Entry 8RQC (X-ray diffraction, 2.15 A resolution); this record covers chains A and E of the 4 polymer chains in the assembly.

# Chain A
Protein: Protein cereblon
From: Homo sapiens
UniProtKB: Q96SW2 (CRBN_HUMAN); residue numbers follow UniProt; this construct covers 41-187, 249-426
Chain sequence (329 residues; numbered 40 to 426; 58 numbers in that range are skipped by the numbering (no residue carries them; nothing is unmodelled there); the number before each row is that of its first residue):
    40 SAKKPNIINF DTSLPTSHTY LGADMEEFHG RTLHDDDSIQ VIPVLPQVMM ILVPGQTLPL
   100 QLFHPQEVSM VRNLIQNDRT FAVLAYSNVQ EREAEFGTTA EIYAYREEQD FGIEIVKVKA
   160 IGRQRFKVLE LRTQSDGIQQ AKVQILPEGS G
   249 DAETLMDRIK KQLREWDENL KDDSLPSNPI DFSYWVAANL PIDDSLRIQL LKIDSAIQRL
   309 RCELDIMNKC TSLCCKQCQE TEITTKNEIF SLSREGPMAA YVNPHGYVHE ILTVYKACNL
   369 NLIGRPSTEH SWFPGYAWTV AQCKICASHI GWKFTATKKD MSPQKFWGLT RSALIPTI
Unresolved in the structure: 40-63, 68-69, 130-131, 426
Differences from the reference sequence: expression tag (40); engineered mutation Ile78 (Cys in Q96SW2), Val92 (Ile in Q96SW2), Asn116 (Lys in Q96SW2), Glu134 (Gln in Q96SW2), Trp283 (Arg in Q96SW2), Asn287 (Cys in Q96SW2), Ser293 (Val in Q96SW2), Asp302 (Gly in Q96SW2), Arg342 (Leu in Q96SW2), Glu343 (Cys in Q96SW2), Ile359 (Thr in Q96SW2), Ile423 (Leu in Q96SW2); linker (188-190)
UniProt features mapped onto this chain:
  - binding site (Zn(2+)): Cys323, Cys326, Cys391, Cys394
  - binding site ((S)-thalidomide): His378, Trp380, Trp386
  - natural variant: Cys391 (C391R: In MRT2)
  - mutagenesis: Tyr384 (Y384A: Abolishes thalidomide-binding without affecting DCX protein ligase complex activity; when associated with A-386), Trp386 (W386A: Abolishes thalidomide-binding without affecting DCX protein ligase complex activity; when associated with A-384 ...)
Metal / ion sites: Zn2+: Cys323, Cys326, Cys391, Cys394
Ligand contacts:
  - Mezigdomide (QFC), molecule 1: Phe102, Asp149, Ile152, Ile154, Asn351, Pro352, His353, Glu377, His378, Ser379, Trp380, Phe381, Trp386, Trp400, Phe402
  - Mezigdomide (QFC), molecule 2: Asp313, Asn316, Lys317
Reported in the primary citation:
  - binding site for Mezigdomide: Phe102, Phe150, Ile152, Asn351, Pro352, His353, His378, Trp380

# Chain E
Protein: DNA-binding protein Ikaros
From: Homo sapiens
UniProtKB: Q13422 (IKZF1_HUMAN); numbering as in UniProt (aligned over 141-174)
Chain sequence (36 residues; each row starts with the number of its first residue):
   139 GPGERPFQCN QCGASFTQKG NLLRHIKLHS GEKPFK
Unresolved in the structure: 139-143, 171-174
Differences from the reference sequence: expression tag (139-140)
Metal / ion sites: Zn2+: Cys147, Cys150, His163, His167
Ligand contacts: Mezigdomide (QFC): Gln146, Cys147, Asn148, Gln149, Cys150, Gly151

# Interface between chain A and chain E
Residue-residue contacts (8):
  Cys326(A) with Lys165(E), hydrogen bond (backbone-side chain)
  Gln327(A) with Leu161(E); Lys165(E)
  Glu328(A) with Leu161(E); Arg162(E), salt bridge; Lys165(E)
  Glu330(A) with Lys157(E)
  Asn367(A) with Lys157(E), hydrogen bond
Also at the interface, not in a pair above, chain A (8 interface residues in all): Cys322, Thr329, Ile393
Also at the interface, not in a pair above, chain E (5 interface residues in all): Gly158

# In short
Chain A and chain E form an interface of 8 and 5 residues respectively; the contacts include 2 hydrogen bonds
and 1 salt bridge. Polar pairs include Glu328(A)-Arg162(E), Cys326(A)-Lys165(E) and Asn367(A)-Lys157(E). One
Mezigdomide molecule is bound between chain A and chain E. The paper reports a binding site for Mezigdomide at
Phe102(A), Phe150(A) and Ile152(A) among others.
Chain A is Protein cereblon and chain E is DNA-binding protein Ikaros, both from Homo sapiens; the structure,
Crystal structure of CRBN-midi in complex with mezigdomide and IKZF1 ZF2, was determined by X-ray diffraction,
deposited together with 9GAO, 8RQ1, 8RQ8, 8RQ9 and 8RQA.
